Entry 4TUP (X-ray diffraction, 1.80 A resolution); this record covers chains A and T of the 4 polymer chains in the assembly.

== Chain A ==
Protein: DNA polymerase beta
Source organism: Homo sapiens
Notes: EC 2.7.7.7, 4.2.99.-
UniProt: P06746 (DPOLB_HUMAN); the construct lacks a stretch of the UniProt sequence, so the offset changes along the chain: 7-204 = UniProt 7-204; 205-242 = UniProt 207-244; 243-332 = UniProt 246-335
Chain sequence (329 residues; numbered 7 to 332 plus 3 insertion-coded residues; the number before each row is that of its first residue; a row labelled like 204A-204B holds insertion residues (204A, then the next letters in order)):
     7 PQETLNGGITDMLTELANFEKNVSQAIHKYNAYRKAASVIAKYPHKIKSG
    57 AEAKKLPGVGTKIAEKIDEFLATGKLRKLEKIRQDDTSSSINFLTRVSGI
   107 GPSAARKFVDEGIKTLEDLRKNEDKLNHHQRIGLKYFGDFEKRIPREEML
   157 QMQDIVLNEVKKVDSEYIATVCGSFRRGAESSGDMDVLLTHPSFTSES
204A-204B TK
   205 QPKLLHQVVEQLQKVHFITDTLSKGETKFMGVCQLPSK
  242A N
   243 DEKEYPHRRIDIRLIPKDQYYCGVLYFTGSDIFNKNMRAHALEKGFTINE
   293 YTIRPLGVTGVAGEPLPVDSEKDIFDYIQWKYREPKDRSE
Not modelled in the structure: 204A-204B, 242A
UniProt features mapped onto this chain:
  - region: Arg-183 to Asp-192 (DNA-binding)
  - active site: Lys-72 (Nucleophile)
  - binding site (K(+)): Lys-60, Leu-62, Val-65, Thr-101, Val-103, Ile-106
  - binding site (Na(+)): Lys-60, Leu-62, Val-65, Thr-101, Val-103, Ile-106
  - binding site (dATP): Arg-149, Ser-180, Arg-183, Gly-189, Asp-190
  - binding site (dCTP): Arg-149, Ser-180, Arg-183, Gly-189, Asp-190
  - binding site (dGTP): Arg-149, Ser-180, Arg-183, Gly-189, Asp-190, Asp-192
  - binding site (dTTP): Arg-149, Ser-180, Arg-183, Gly-189, Asp-190
  - binding site (Mg(2+)): Asp-190, Asp-192, Asp-253
  - modified residue: Lys-72 (N6-acetyllysine), Arg-83 (Omega-N-methylarginine), Arg-152 (Omega-N-methylarginine)
  - cross-link (Glycyl lysine isopeptide (Lys-Gly)): Lys-41 (interchain with G-Cter in ubiquitin), Lys-61 (interchain with G-Cter in ubiquitin), Lys-81 (interchain with G-Cter in ubiquitin)
Bound ions: Na+ site 1: Lys-60, Leu-62, Val-65 (shared with 1 residue of chain D); Na+ site 2: Thr-101, Val-103, Ile-106 (shared with 1 residue of chain P)

== Chain T ==
Molecule: 16-nt DNA strand
Sequence (16 nucleotides; each row starts with the number of its first residue):
     1 CCCACGGCCCATCACC

== How chain A and chain T interact ==
Contacting residue pairs - 14 pairs, chain A then chain T:
  His-34(A) / DC5(T)  stacking on the base
  Asn-133(A) / DT12(T)  phosphate contact
  Ser-227(A) / DC10(T)  phosphate contact
  Ser-227(A) / DA11(T)  phosphate contact
  Lys-228(A) / DC10(T)  hydrogen bond to the phosphate
  Lys-228(A) / DA11(T)  hydrogen bond to the phosphate
  Gly-229(A) / DC10(T)  phosphate contact
  Glu-230(A) / DC10(T)  hydrogen bond to the phosphate
  Thr-231(A) / DC9(T)  phosphate contact
  Thr-231(A) / DC10(T)  hydrogen bond to the phosphate
  Lys-232(A) / DC9(T)  hydrogen bond to the base
  Lys-232(A) / DC10(T)  hydrogen bond to the phosphate
  Tyr-268(A) / DG6(T)  hydrogen bond to the base
  Tyr-293(A) / DC8(T)  sugar contact
Interface residues without a listed pair, chain A (13 interface residues in all): His-134, Leu-226, Glu-292

== In short ==
13 residues of chain A and 7 residues of chain T are in contact; the contacts include 7 hydrogen bonds and 1
aromatic stacking contact. Polar contacts include Lys-232(A)/DC9(T), Tyr-268(A)/DG6(T) and Lys-228(A)/DC10(T).
Here chain A is DNA polymerase beta (Homo sapiens) and chain T is a 16-nt DNA strand. Entry 4TUP (Structure of
human DNA polymerase beta complexed with GG as the template (GG0b) in a 1-nucleotide ...) was determined by
X-ray diffraction (same publication as 4TUQ, 4TUR and 4TUS).
